3PO2 - chains A and T of the 15 polymer chains in the assembly; structure by X-ray diffraction, 3.30 A resolution.

Chain A:
Molecule: DNA-directed RNA polymerase II subunit RPB1
Source organism: Saccharomyces cerevisiae
Notes: EC 2.7.7.6
UniProt: P04050 (RPB1_YEAST); residues 1-1733 here = UniProt positions 1-1733
Amino-acid sequence (1733 residues; numbered 1 to 1733; the number before each row is that of its first residue):
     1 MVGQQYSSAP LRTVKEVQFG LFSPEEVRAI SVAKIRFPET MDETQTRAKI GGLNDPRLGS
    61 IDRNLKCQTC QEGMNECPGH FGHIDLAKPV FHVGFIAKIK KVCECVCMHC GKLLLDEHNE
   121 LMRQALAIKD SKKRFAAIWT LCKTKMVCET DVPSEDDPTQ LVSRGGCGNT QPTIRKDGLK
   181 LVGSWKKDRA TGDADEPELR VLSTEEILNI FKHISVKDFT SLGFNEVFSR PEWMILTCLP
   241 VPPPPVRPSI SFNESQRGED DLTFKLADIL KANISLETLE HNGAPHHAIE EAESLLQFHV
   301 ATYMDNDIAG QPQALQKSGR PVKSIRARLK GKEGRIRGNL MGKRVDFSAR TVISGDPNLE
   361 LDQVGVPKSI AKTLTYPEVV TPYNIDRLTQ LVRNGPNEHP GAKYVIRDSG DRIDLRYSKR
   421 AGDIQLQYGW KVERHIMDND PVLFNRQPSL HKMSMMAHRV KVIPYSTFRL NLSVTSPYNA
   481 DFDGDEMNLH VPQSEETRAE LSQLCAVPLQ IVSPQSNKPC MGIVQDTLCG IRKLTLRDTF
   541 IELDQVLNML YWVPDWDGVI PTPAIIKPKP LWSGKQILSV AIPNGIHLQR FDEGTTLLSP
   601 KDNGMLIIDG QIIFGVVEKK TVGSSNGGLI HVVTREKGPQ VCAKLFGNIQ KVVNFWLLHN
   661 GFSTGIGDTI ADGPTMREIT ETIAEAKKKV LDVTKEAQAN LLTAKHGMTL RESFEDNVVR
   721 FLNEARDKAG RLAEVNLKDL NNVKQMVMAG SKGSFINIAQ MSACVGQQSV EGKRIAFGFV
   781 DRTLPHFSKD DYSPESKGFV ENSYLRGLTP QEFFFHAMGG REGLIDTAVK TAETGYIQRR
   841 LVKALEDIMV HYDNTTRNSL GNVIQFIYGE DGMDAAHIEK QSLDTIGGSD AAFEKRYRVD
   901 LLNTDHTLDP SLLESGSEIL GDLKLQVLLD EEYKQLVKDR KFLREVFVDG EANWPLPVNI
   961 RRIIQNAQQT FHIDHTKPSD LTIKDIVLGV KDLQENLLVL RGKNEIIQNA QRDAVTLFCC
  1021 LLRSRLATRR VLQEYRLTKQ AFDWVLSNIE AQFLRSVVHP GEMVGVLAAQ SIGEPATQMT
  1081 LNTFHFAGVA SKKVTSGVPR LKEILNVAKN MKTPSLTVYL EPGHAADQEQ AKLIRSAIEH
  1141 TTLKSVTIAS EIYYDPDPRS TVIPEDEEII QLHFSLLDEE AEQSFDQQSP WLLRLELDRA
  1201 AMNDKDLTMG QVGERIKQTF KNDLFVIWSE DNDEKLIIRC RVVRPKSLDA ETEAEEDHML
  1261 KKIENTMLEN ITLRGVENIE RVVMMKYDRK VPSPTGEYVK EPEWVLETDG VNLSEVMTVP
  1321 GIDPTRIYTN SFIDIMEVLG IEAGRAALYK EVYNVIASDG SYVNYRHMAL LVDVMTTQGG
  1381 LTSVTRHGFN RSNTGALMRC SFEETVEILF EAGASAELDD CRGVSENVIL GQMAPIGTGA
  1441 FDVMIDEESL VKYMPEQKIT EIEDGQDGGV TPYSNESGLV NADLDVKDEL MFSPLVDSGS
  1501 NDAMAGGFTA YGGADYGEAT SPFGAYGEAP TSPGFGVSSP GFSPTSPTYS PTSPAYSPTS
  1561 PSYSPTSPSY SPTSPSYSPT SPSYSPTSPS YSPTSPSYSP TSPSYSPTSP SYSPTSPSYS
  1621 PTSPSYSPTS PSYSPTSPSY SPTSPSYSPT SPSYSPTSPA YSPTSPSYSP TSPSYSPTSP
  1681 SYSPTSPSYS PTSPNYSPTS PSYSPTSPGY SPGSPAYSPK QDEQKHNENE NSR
Disordered / not traced: 1-2, 187-194, 1087-1090, 1177-1186, 1245-1253, 1455-1733
Metal / ion sites: Zn2+ site 1: Cys-67, Cys-70, Cys-77, His-80; Zn2+ site 2: Cys-107, Cys-110, Cys-148, Cys-167; Mg2+: Asp-481, Asp-483, Asp-485 (shared with 1 residue of chain P)
Swiss-Prot annotation at these positions:
  - region: Pro-248 to Asp-260 (Lid loop), Asn-306 to Lys-323 (Rudder loop), Pro-810 to Glu-822 (Bridging helix)
  - binding site (Zn(2+)): Cys-67, Cys-70, Cys-77, His-80, Cys-107, Cys-110, Cys-148, Cys-167
  - binding site (Mg(2+)): Asp-481, Asp-483, Asp-485
  - modified residue: Thr-1471 (Phosphothreonine)
  - cross-link (Glycyl lysine isopeptide (Lys-Gly)): Lys-695 (interchain with G-Cter in ubiquitin), Lys-1246 (interchain with G-Cter in ubiquitin), Lys-1350 (interchain with G-Cter in ubiquitin)
  - natural variant: Ser-1653 to Pro-1659 (deletion: In strain: A364A)
  - mutagenesis: Lys-1246 (K1246R: Impairs ubiquitination during transcription stress)

Chain T:
Molecule: DNA template strand
Sequence (27 nucleotides; row label = number of the first residue in the row):
     5 AGCTAGCTTA CCTGGTGUTG CTCTAAC
Disordered / not traced: 24-31
Modified / non-standard residues: BRU (5-bromo-2'-deoxyuridine-5'-monophosphate) at position 22

Interface between chain A and chain T:
Pairs across the interface - 17 pairs, chain A then chain T:
  Ala-309(A) / DA14(T)  phosphate contact
  Gly-310(A) / DA14(T)  phosphate contact
  Arg-326(A) / DC15(T)  salt bridge to the phosphate
  Lys-332(A) / DG19(T)  salt bridge to the phosphate
  Lys-332(A) / DT20(T)  salt bridge to the phosphate
  Arg-337(A) / DT17(T)  salt bridge to the phosphate
  Arg-344(A) / DG21(T)  salt bridge to the phosphate
  Gln-447(A) / DT20(T)  sugar contact
  Thr-831(A) / DG18(T)  sugar contact
  Ala-832(A) / DG18(T)  sugar contact
  Gly-835(A) / DG18(T)  sugar contact
  Tyr-836(A) / DT17(T)  sugar contact
  Arg-1386(A) / DC15(T)  hydrogen bond to the base
  Arg-1386(A) / DC16(T)  hydrogen bond to the sugar
  Glu-1403(A) / DC15(T)  phosphate contact
  Glu-1403(A) / DC16(T)  phosphate contact
  Glu-1407(A) / DC15(T)  phosphate contact
Other interface residues (no listed pair), chain A (19 interface residues in all): Lys-330, Arg-350, Pro-448, Arg-839, Glu-1404

Overview:
Chain A and chain T form an interface of 19 and 8 residues respectively, with 2 hydrogen bonds and 5 salt
bridges. Among the polar pairs are Arg-1386(A)/DC15(T), Arg-1386(A)/DC16(T) and Arg-326(A)/DC15(T).
Chain A is DNA-directed RNA polymerase II subunit RPB1 (Saccharomyces cerevisiae) and chain T is DNA template
strand; the structure, Arrested RNA Polymerase II elongation complex, was determined by X-ray diffraction
together with 3PO3 from the same study.
